PDB entry 7OB0 | X-ray diffraction, 1.90 A resolution | chains A and D

Chain A (and D):
Molecule: LOV protein
From: Rhodobacter sphaeroides (strain ATCC 17025 / ATH 2.4.3)
Notes: chain D of this document is another copy of the same molecule, construct and numbering; everything in this record applies to it too
Reference sequence: M1E1F8 (M1E1F8_RHOS5); numbering as in UniProt (aligned over 1-176)
Sequence (176 residues; row label = number of the first residue in the row):
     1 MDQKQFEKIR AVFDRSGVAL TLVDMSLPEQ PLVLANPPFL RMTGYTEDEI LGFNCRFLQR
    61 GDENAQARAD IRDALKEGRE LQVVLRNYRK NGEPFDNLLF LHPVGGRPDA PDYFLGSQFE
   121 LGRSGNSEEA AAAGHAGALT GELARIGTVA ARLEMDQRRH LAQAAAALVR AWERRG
Not modelled in the structure: 176 (chain D: fully traced)
Construct notes: variant Leu32 (Val in M1E1F8); engineered mutation Asp48 (Gly in M1E1F8), Glu49 (Gln in M1E1F8), Glu77 (Leu in M1E1F8), Lys90 (Ala in M1E1F8), Gly92 (Asp in M1E1F8), Gln157 (Ser in M1E1F8)
Bound ions: Ca2+ near Val12 (its only coordinating residue here)
Residues lining bound ligands: FMN (flavin mononucleotide): Thr21, Val23, Phe39, Asn54, Cys55, Arg56, Leu58, Gln59, Arg68, Ile71, Arg72, Leu75, Leu85, Asn87, Asn97, Leu99, Leu101, Phe114, Leu115, Gly116, Gln118

Chain A / chain D interface:
Pairs across the interface (34; chain A residue first):
  Arg15(A) - Arg145(D)
  Gly17(A) - Glu154(D)
  Gly17(A) - Arg158(D)
  Val18(A) - Arg158(D)
  Ser124(A) - Arg159(D)
  Ser127(A) - Arg159(D)
  Ser127(A) - Gln163(D)
  Ala130(A) - Ala133(D)
  Ala130(A) - Ala162(D)
  Ala130(A) - Gln163(D)
  Ala133(A) - Ala130(D)
  Ala133(A) - Ala133(D)  hydrophobic
  Ala133(A) - Gly134(D)
  Gly134(A) - Ala133(D)
  Gly134(A) - Gly137(D)
  Gly134(A) - Arg158(D)
  Gly137(A) - Gly134(D)
  Gly137(A) - Ala138(D)
  Ala138(A) - Gly137(D)
  Ala138(A) - Ala138(D)
  Glu142(A) - Arg145(D)  salt bridge
  Arg145(A) - Glu142(D)  salt bridge
  Arg145(A) - Arg145(D)
  Glu154(A) - Gly17(D)
  Met155(A) - Arg123(D)
  Arg158(A) - Gly17(D)
  Arg158(A) - Val18(D)
  Arg158(A) - Gly134(D)
  Arg158(A) - Ala138(D)
  Arg159(A) - Ser124(D)
  Arg159(A) - Ser127(D)
  Ala162(A) - Ala130(D)
  Gln163(A) - Ser124(D)
  Gln163(A) - Ser127(D)  hydrogen bond
Other interface residues (no listed pair), chain A (21 interface residues in all): Ala131, His135, Ala166
Other interface residues (no listed pair), chain D (21 interface residues in all): Arg15, Ala131, His135, Ala166

In short:
The chain A/chain D interface involves 21 residues from each chain; the contacts include 1 hydrogen bond and 2
salt bridges. Polar contacts include Glu142(A)-Arg145(D) and Gln163(A)-Ser127(D). Chain A binds flavin
mononucleotide.
Both chains are LOV protein (Rhodobacter sphaeroides (strain ATCC 17025 / ATH 2.4.3)). Entry 7OB0 (Structure
of RsLOV d2 variant) was determined by X-ray diffraction, deposited together with 7OBZ.
